Entry 7MEP (electron microscopy, 3.50 A resolution); this record covers chains D and F of the 14 polymer chains in the assembly.

[Chain D]
Protein: BG505 SOSIPv5.2(7S) - gp120
Organism: Human immunodeficiency virus
Amino-acid sequence (666 residues; each row starts with the number of its first residue; note: 13 numbers in that range are skipped by the numbering (no residue carries them; nothing is unmodelled there); a row labelled like 185A-185J holds insertion residues (185A, then the next letters in order); numbers below 1 keep their minus sign (Met-1 is residue -1)):
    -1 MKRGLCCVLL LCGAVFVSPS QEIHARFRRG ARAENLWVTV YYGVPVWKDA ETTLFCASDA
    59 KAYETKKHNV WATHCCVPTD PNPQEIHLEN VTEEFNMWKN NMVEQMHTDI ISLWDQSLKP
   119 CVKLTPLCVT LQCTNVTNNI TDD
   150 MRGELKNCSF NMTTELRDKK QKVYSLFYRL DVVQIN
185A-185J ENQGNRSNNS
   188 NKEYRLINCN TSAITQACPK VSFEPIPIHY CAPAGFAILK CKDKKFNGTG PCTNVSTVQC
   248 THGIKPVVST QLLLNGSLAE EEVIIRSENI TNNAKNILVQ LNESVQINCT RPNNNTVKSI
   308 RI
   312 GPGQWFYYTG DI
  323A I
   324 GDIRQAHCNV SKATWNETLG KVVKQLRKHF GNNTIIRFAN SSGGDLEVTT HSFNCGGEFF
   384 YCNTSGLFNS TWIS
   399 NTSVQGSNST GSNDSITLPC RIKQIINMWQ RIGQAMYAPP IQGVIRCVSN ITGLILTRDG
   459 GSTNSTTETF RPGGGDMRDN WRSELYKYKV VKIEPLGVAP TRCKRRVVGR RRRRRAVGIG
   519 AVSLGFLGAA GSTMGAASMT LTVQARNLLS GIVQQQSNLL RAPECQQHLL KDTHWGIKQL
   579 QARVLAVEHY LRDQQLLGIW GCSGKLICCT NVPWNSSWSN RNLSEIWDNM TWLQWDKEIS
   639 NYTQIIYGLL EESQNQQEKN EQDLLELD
Not modelled in the structure: -1 to 32, 59-64, 185A-185J, 399-410, 506-666
Cystine bridges: Cys54-Cys73, Cys119-Cys205, Cys126-Cys196, Cys131-Cys157, Cys218-Cys247, Cys228-Cys239, Cys296-Cys331, Cys378-Cys445, Cys385-Cys418
Glycans and other covalent adducts: N-acetylglucosamine (NAG) linked to Asn88, Asn133, Asn156, Asn160, Asn197, Asn234, Asn241, Asn262, Asn276, Asn289, Asn295, Asn301, Asn332, Asn339, Asn355, Asn363, Asn386, Asn392, Asn448

[Chain F]
Protein: BG505 SOSIPv5.2(7S) - gp120
Organism: Human immunodeficiency virus
Amino-acid sequence (666 residues; numbered -1 to 664; the number before each row is that of its first residue; numbers below 1 keep their minus sign (Met-1 is residue -1)):
    -1 MKRGLCCVLL LCGAVFVSPS QEIHARFRRG ARAENLWVTV YYGVPVWKDA ETTLFCASDA
    59 KAYETKKHNV WATHCCVPTD PNPQEIHLEN VTEEFNMWKN NMVEQMHTDI ISLWDQSLKP
   119 CVKLTPLCVT LQCTNVTNNI TDDMRGELKN CSFNMTTELR DKKQKVYSLF YRLDVVQINE
   179 NQGNRSNNSN KEYRLINCNT SAITQACPKV SFEPIPIHYC APAGFAILKC KDKKFNGTGP
   239 CTNVSTVQCT HGIKPVVSTQ LLLNGSLAEE EVIIRSENIT NNAKNILVQL NESVQINCTR
   299 PNNNTVKSIR IGPGQWFYYT GDIIGDIRQA HCNVSKATWN ETLGKVVKQL RKHFGNNTII
   359 RFANSSGGDL EVTTHSFNCG GEFFYCNTSG LFNSTWISNT SVQGSNSTGS NDSITLPCRI
   419 KQIINMWQRI GQAMYAPPIQ GVIRCVSNIT GLILTRDGGS TNSTTETFRP GGGDMRDNWR
   479 SELYKYKVVK IEPLGVAPTR CKRRVVGRRR RRRAVGIGAV SLGFLGAAGS TMGAASMTLT
   539 VQARNLLSGI VQQQSNLLRA PECQQHLLKD THWGIKQLQA RVLAVEHYLR DQQLLGIWGC
   599 SGKLICCTNV PWNSSWSNRN LSEIWDNMTW LQWDKEISNY TQIIYGLLEE SQNQQEKNEQ
   659 DLLELD
Not modelled in the structure: -1 to 520, 547-567
Cystine bridges: Cys598-Cys604
Glycans and other covalent adducts: N-acetylglucosamine (NAG) linked to Asn611, Asn618, Asn637
Small-molecule neighbours: N-acetylglucosamine (NAG; 2-acetamido-2-deoxy-beta-D-glucopyranose): Gly524, Gly527, Ser528

[Interface between chain D and chain F]
Pairs across the interface (82; chain D residue first):
  Leu34(D) with Pro609(F); Trp610(F), hydrogen bond (backbone-backbone)
  Trp35(D) with Val608(F); Pro609(F); Trp610(F)
  Val36(D) with Thr606(F), hydrogen bond (backbone-side chain); Val608(F), hydrogen bond (backbone-backbone); Trp610(F), hydrophobic
  Thr37(D) with Ile603(F); Cys604(F)
  Val38(D) with Leu593(F), hydrophobic; Trp596(F), hydrophobic; Leu602(F); Ile603(F); Cys604(F), hydrogen bond (backbone-backbone); Leu646(F), hydrophobic
  Tyr39(D) with Leu602(F); Ile603(F), hydrophobic; Trp623(F); Trp628(F), hydrophobic
  Tyr40(D) with Leu537(F); Leu544(F); Tyr586(F); Gln590(F); Leu602(F), hydrogen bond (backbone-backbone)
  Gly41(D) with Leu537(F); Gln540(F)
  Val42(D) with Leu537(F); Trp628(F), hydrophobic
  Pro43(D) with Gln540(F); Trp628(F)
  Val44(D) with Trp628(F), hydrophobic; Leu629(F)
  Trp45(D) with Ala526(F), hydrophobic; Leu629(F)
  Phe53(D) with Gln575(F)
  His72(D) with Asp568(F), salt bridge; Trp571(F)
  Ile84(D) with Gly521(F); Phe522(F)
  Leu86(D) with Leu523(F)
  Glu87(D) with Gly527(F)
  Asn88(D) with Gly527(F)
  Val89(D) with Ala526(F), hydrophobic; Gly527(F)
  Asp107(D) with Lys574(F), salt bridge
  Gln114(D) with Asp568(F), hydrogen bond
  Ala221(D) with Leu544(F); Ser546(F)
  Gly222(D) with Asn543(F)
  Thr244(D) with Leu523(F)
  Lys490(D) with His585(F)
  Pro493(D) with Leu544(F), hydrophobic
  Leu494(D) with Asp589(F); Leu593(F), hydrophobic; Tyr643(F)
  Val496(D) with Trp631(F), hydrogen bond (backbone-side chain); Ile635(F)
  Ala497(D) with Met530(F), hydrophobic; Trp623(F), hydrophobic; Trp631(F)
  Pro498(D) with Trp610(F), hydrophobic; Leu619(F); Ile622(F), hydrophobic; Trp623(F), hydrogen bond (backbone-side chain); Trp631(F)
  Thr499(D) with Trp623(F)
  Arg500(D) with Leu619(F)
  Cys501(D) with Cys605(F), disulfide
  Lys502(D) with Cys605(F); Thr606(F)
  Arg503(D) with Trp596(F), hydrogen bond (side chain-backbone); Gly597(F); Cys604(F); Cys605(F), hydrogen bond (side chain-backbone); Thr606(F), hydrogen bond (backbone-backbone); Asn607(F); Gln650(F), hydrogen bond; Gln653(F), hydrogen bond
  Val505(D) with Asn607(F); Gln653(F); Asp664(F)
Other interface residues (no listed pair), chain D (40 interface residues in all): Thr51, Leu52, Ala224, Ile491
Other interface residues (no listed pair), chain F (55 interface residues in all): Gly524, Ala525, Ala533, Ser534, Ala541, Leu545, Ala582, Leu592, Cys598, Lys601, Trp614, Ile642
Cross-chain cystine bridges: Cys501(D)-Cys605(F)

[Summary]
40 residues of chain D and 55 residues of chain F are in contact, with 1 disulfide bond, 13 hydrogen bonds and
2 salt bridges. Among the polar pairs are His72(D)-Asp568(F), Asp107(D)-Lys574(F) and Val36(D)-Thr606(F).
Ligands of chain F: N-acetylglucosamine.
Both chains are BG505 SOSIPv5.2(7S) - gp120 (Human immunodeficiency virus). Entry 7MEP (BG505 SOSIP.v5.2(7S)
in complex with the monoclonal antibodies Rh.33172 mAb.1 and RM19R) was determined by electron microscopy
(same publication as 7MDT and 7MDU).
